Entry 1RYF (X-ray diffraction, 1.75 A resolution); this record covers chain A.

[Chain A]
Molecule: ras-related C3 botulinum toxin substrate 1 isoform Rac1b
Source organism: Homo sapiens
Notes: EC 3.6.5.2
UniProt: P63000 (RAC1_HUMAN); residues 1-201 here = UniProt positions 1-201
Chain sequence (203 residues; each row starts with the number of its first residue):
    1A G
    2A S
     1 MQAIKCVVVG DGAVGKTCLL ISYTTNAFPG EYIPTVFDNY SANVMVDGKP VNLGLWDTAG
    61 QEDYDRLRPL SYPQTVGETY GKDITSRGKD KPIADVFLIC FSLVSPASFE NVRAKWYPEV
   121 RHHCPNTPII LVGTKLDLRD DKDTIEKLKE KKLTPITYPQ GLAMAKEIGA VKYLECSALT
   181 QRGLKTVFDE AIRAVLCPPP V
Unresolved in the structure: 60-92
Sequence notes: cloning artifact (1A, 2A)
Swiss-Prot annotation at these positions:
  - motif: Tyr32 to Tyr40 (Effector region)
  - binding site (GTP): Gly12, Ala13, Val14, Gly15, Lys16, Thr17, Cys18, Glu31, Tyr32, Pro34, Thr35, Ala59, Gly60
  - modified residue: Tyr32 (Microbial infection: O-AMP-tyrosine), Thr35 (Microbial infection: O-AMP-threonine), Ser71 (Phosphoserine)
  - glycosylation: Tyr32 (Microbial infection: O-linked (GlcNAc) tyrosine), Thr35 (Microbial infection: O-alpha-linked (GlcNAc) threonine)
  - cross-link (Glycyl lysine isopeptide (Lys-Gly)): Lys147 (interchain with G-Cter in ubiquitin), Lys166 (interchain with G-Cter in ubiquitin)
  - natural variant: Cys18 (C18Y: In MRD48), Asn39 (N39S: In MRD48), Val51 (V51L: In MRD48; uncertain significance; V51M: In MRD48), Tyr64 (Y64D: In MRD48), Pro73 (P73L: In MRD48), Ile93 (V93I: this construct carries the variant)
  - mutagenesis: Gly12 (G12V: Constitutively active. Interacts with PARD6 proteins. Increases nuclear localization and up-regulates transcriptional activity of NR3C2. Doesn't interact with CYRIB ...), Thr17 (T17N: Constitutively inactivated. Abolishes interaction with PARD6 proteins. No effect on NR3C2 transcriptional activity. No interaction with PPP5C ...), Gly30 (G30V: No interaction with PPP5C; when associated with L-61. Translocates to the plasma membrane; also when associated with L-61), Tyr32 (Y32F: Abolishes AMPylation by Haemophilus IbpA), Thr35 (T35A: Abolishes AMPylation by Vibrio VopS; T35S: No interaction with PPP5C; when associated with L-61. Translocates to the plasma membrane; also when associated with L-61), Phe37 (F37A: Strongly reduced interaction with PLCB2), Trp56 (W56A: Strongly reduced interaction with PLCB2), Gln61 (Q61L: Constitutively active. Interacts with PARD6 proteins. Interacts with PPP5C, activates its phosphatase activity and translocates PPP5C to the plasma membrane ...), Leu67 (L67A: Strongly reduced interaction with PLCB2), Leu70 (L70A: Strongly reduced interaction with PLCB2), Ser71 (S71A: Loss of AKT-mediated phosphorylation and FBXL19-induced polyubiquitination), Lys166 (K166R: Loss of FBXL19-induced polyubiquitination)

[Summary]
UniProt lists 13 GTP-binding residues and 12 mutagenesis sites.
Chain A is ras-related C3 botulinum toxin substrate 1 isoform Rac1b (Homo sapiens); the structure, Alternative
Splicing of Rac1 Generates Rac1b, a Self-activating GTPase, was determined by X-ray diffraction, deposited
together with 1RYH.
